PDB entry 3JXZ | X-ray diffraction, 1.75 A resolution | chains A and B of the 3 polymer chains in the assembly

Chain A:
Name: alkylpurine DNA glycosylase AlkD
From: Bacillus cereus
Reference sequence: Q816E8 (Q816E8_BACCR); numbering as in UniProt (aligned over 1-225)
Chain sequence (225 residues; numbered 1 to 225; the number before each row is that of its first residue):
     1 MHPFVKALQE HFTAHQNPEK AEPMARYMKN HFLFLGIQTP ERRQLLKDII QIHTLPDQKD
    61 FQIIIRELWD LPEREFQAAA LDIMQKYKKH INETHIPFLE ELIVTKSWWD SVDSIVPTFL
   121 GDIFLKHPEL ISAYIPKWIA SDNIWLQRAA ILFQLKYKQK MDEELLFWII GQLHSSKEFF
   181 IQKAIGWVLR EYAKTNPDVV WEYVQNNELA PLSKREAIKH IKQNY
Reported in the primary citation:
  - binding site for the 10-nt DNA strand: Tyr-27
  - mutagenesis - D113N, R148A: decreased catalytic activity on 7mG (citing earlier work)
  - catalytic residues: Asp-113, Arg-148

Chain B:
Molecule: 10-nt DNA strand
Sequence (10 nucleotides; row label = number of the first residue in the row):
     1 TGGGXGGCTT
Modified residues: 3DR (1',2'-dideoxyribofuranose-5'-phosphate) at position 5

How chain A and chain B interact:
Contacting residue pairs (11):
  Gln-38(A) / DG7(B)  phosphate contact
  Gln-38(A) / DC8(B)  phosphate contact
  Thr-39(A) / DC8(B)  hydrogen bond to the phosphate
  Thr-39(A) / DT9(B)  phosphate contact
  Pro-40(A) / DC8(B)  phosphate contact
  Arg-43(A) / DT9(B)  salt bridge to the phosphate
  Arg-215(A) / DT1(B)  base contact
  Arg-215(A) / DG2(B)  base contact
  Lys-219(A) / DG2(B)  base contact
  Lys-219(A) / DG3(B)  hydrogen bond to the base
  Lys-222(A) / DG2(B)  salt bridge to the phosphate

Summary:
7 residues of chain A and 6 residues of chain B are in contact, with 2 hydrogen bonds and 2 salt bridges.
Among the polar pairs are Lys-219(A)/DG3(B), Thr-39(A)/DC8(B) and Arg-43(A)/DT9(B). The paper reports
catalytic residues Asp-113(A) and Arg-148(A); D113N and R148A of chain A reduce catalytic activity on 7mG.
Chain A is alkylpurine DNA glycosylase AlkD (Bacillus cereus) and chain B is a 10-nt DNA strand; the
structure, Bacillus cereus Alkylpurine DNA Glycosylase AlkD Bound to DNA Containing an Abasic Site (across
from T), was determined by X-ray diffraction together with 3JX7, 3JXY and 3JY1 from the same study.
